PDB entry 1XQS | X-ray diffraction, 2.90 A resolution | chains A and C

# Chain A
Protein: HSPBP1 protein
Organism: Homo sapiens
Notes: fragment: core domain (84-359)
Reference sequence: Q9NZL4 (HPBP1_HUMAN); numbering as in UniProt (aligned over 84-359)
Sequence (280 residues; each row starts with the number of its first residue):
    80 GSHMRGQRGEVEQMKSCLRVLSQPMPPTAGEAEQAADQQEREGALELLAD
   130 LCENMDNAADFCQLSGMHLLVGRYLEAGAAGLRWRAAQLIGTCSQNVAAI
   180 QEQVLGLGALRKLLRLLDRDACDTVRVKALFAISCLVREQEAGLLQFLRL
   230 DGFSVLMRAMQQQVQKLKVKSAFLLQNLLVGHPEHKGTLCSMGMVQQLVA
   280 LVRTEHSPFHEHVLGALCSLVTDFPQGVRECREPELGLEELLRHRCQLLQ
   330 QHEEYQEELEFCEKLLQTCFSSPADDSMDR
Disordered / not traced: 80-86, 351-359
Sequence notes: cloning artifact (80-83); engineered mutation G88 (Glu in Q9NZL4)
Curated features (UniProtKB/Swiss-Prot):
  - modified residue (Phosphoserine): S351, S356

# Chain C
Protein: Heat shock 70 kDa protein 1
Organism: Homo sapiens
Notes: fragment: lobe ii of atpase domain (184-371)
Reference sequence: P08107 (HSP71_HUMAN); residues 184-371 here = UniProt positions 184-371
Sequence (191 residues; each row starts with the number of its first residue):
   181 GAMGLDRTGKGERNVLIFDLGGGTFDVSILTIDDGIFEVKATAGDTHLGG
   231 EDFDNRLVNHFVEEFKRKHKKDISQNKRAVRRLRTACERAKRTLSSSTQA
   281 SLEIDSLFEGIDFYTSITRARFEELCSDLFRSTLEPVEKALRDAKLDKAQ
   331 IHDLVLVGGSTRIPKVQKLLQDFFNGRDLNKSINPDEAVAY
Disordered / not traced: 181-191, 357-371
Sequence notes: cloning artifact (181-183)
Small-molecule neighbours: adenosine monophosphate (AMP): G201, G202, G230, E231, E268, K271, R272, S275, G338, G339, S340, R342, I343

# Interface between chain A and chain C
Residue-residue contacts (50; chain A residue first):
  D129(A) - R258(C)  salt bridge
  C131(A) - R269(C)  hydrogen bond (backbone-side chain)
  E132(A) - R262(C)  salt bridge
  E132(A) - T265(C)
  E132(A) - R269(C)  hydrogen bond (backbone-side chain)
  M134(A) - E268(C)
  M134(A) - R269(C)
  M134(A) - R272(C)  hydrogen bond
  A137(A) - R269(C)
  Q167(A) - D285(C)
  T171(A) - R269(C)  hydrogen bond (backbone-side chain)
  C172(A) - R269(C)  hydrogen bond (backbone-side chain)
  S173(A) - R269(C)
  Q174(A) - R269(C)  hydrogen bond (backbone-side chain)
  Q174(A) - L282(C)
  Q174(A) - E283(C)  hydrogen bond (side chain-backbone)
  N175(A) - R269(C)
  N175(A) - T273(C)  hydrogen bond (backbone-side chain)
  N175(A) - S281(C)  hydrogen bond (side chain-backbone)
  V176(A) - R269(C)
  K207(A) - D285(C)  salt bridge
  F210(A) - E283(C)
  S213(A) - E283(C)  hydrogen bond
  R217(A) - S281(C)  hydrogen bond (side chain-backbone)
  R217(A) - L282(C)
  R217(A) - E283(C)  salt bridge
  E218(A) - T273(C)
  E218(A) - S277(C)  hydrogen bond
  E218(A) - Q279(C)  hydrogen bond
  K245(A) - D292(C)  salt bridge
  V248(A) - Y294(C)
  K249(A) - E283(C)  salt bridge
  K249(A) - D285(C)  salt bridge
  K249(A) - Y294(C)  hydrogen bond
  F252(A) - S281(C)
  F252(A) - L282(C)
  F252(A) - E283(C)
  F252(A) - Y294(C)  hydrophobic
  N256(A) - S281(C)  hydrogen bond
  V259(A) - Q279(C)
  E290(A) - K248(C)  salt bridge
  H291(A) - Y294(C)
  E332(A) - R247(C)  hydrogen bond (backbone-side chain)
  E332(A) - K250(C)  salt bridge
  E333(A) - R247(C)
  E333(A) - K248(C)
  E333(A) - K250(C)  salt bridge
  Q335(A) - R247(C)
  E336(A) - R247(C)  salt bridge
  E336(A) - K248(C)  salt bridge
Interface residues without a listed pair, chain A (31 interface residues in all): N133, G260
Interface residues without a listed pair, chain C (21 interface residues in all): A270, A280, T295

# In short
31 residues of chain A and 21 residues of chain C are in contact, with 16 hydrogen bonds and 12 salt bridges.
Among the polar pairs are D129(A)-R258(C), E132(A)-R262(C) and K207(A)-D285(C). Chain C binds adenosine
monophosphate.
Here chain A is HSPBP1 protein and chain C is Heat shock 70 kDa protein 1, both from Homo sapiens. Entry 1XQS
(Crystal structure of the HspBP1 core domain complexed with the fragment of Hsp70 ATPase domain) was
determined by X-ray diffraction (same publication as 1XQR).
